Entry 9C6R (electron microscopy, 3.20 A resolution); this record covers chains F and G of the 16 polymer chains in the assembly.

== Chain F ==
Protein: Detyrosinated tubulin alpha-1A chain
Organism: Gallus gallus
UniProtKB: P02552 (TBA1A_CHICK); numbering as in UniProt (aligned over 1-451)
Sequence (451 residues; row label = number of the first residue in the row):
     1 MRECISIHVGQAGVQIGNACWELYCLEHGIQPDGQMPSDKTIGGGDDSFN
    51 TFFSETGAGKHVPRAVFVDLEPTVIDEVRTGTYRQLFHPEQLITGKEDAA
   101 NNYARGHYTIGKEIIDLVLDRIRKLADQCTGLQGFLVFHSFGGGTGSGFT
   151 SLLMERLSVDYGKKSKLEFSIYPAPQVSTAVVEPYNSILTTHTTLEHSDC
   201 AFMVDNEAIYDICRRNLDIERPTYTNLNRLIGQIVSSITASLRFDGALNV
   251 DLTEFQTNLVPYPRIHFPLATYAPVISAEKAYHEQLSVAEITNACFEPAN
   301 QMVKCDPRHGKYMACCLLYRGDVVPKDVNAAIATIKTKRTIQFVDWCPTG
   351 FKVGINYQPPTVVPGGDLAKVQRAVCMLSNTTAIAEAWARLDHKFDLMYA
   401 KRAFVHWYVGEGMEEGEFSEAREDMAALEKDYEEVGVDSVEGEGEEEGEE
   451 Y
Unresolved in the structure: 439-451
Small-molecule neighbours:
  - GTP (guanosine-5'-triphosphate): Gly10, Gln11, Ala12, Gln15, Ile16, Asp69, Asp98, Ala99, Ala100, Asn101, Ser140, Gly142, Gly143, Gly144, Thr145, Gly146, Ile171, Val177, Ser178, Thr179, Glu183, Asn206, Tyr224, Leu227, Asn228, Ile231
  - Cryptophycin 52 (YGY): Thr253, Glu254, Thr257, Asn258, Leu259, Val260, Pro261, Met313, Ala314, Val344, Trp346, Cys347, Pro348, Thr349, Lys352
Swiss-Prot annotation at these positions:
  - motif: Met1 to Cys4 (MREC motif)
  - active site: Glu254
  - binding site (GTP): Gln11, Glu71, Ser140, Gly144, Thr145, Thr179, Asn206, Asn228
  - binding site (Mg(2+)): Glu71
  - site: Tyr451 (Involved in polymerization)
  - modified residue: Glu445 (5-glutamyl polyglutamate)
From the paper describing this entry:
  - binding site for Cryptophycin 52: Pro261

== Chain G ==
Protein: Tubulin beta-6 chain
Organism: Gallus gallus
UniProtKB: P09207 (TBB6_CHICK); residues 1-446 here = UniProt positions 1-446
Sequence (446 residues; row label = number of the first residue in the row):
     1 MREIVHLQIGQCGNQIGAKFWEVISDEHGIDIAGNYCGNASLQLERINVY
    51 FNEAYSHKYVPRSILVDLEPGTMDSVRSSKIGPLFRPDNFIHGNSGAGNN
   101 WAKGHYTEGAELIENVMDVVRNECESCDCLQGFQLIHSLGGGTGSGMGTL
   151 LINKIREEYPDRIMNTFSVVPSPKVSDTVVEPYNAILSIHQLIENTDETF
   201 CIDNEALYDICFRTLKLTNPTYGDLNHLVSLTMSGVTTSLRFPGQLNADL
   251 RKLAVNMVPFPRLHFFMPGFAPLTARGSQQYRALSVPELTQQMFDARNMM
   301 AACDPRRGRYLTVACIFRGRMSTREVDEQLLSVQTKNSSYFVEWIPNNVK
   351 VAVCDIPPRGLKMAATFIGNNTAIQELFIRVSEQFSAMFRRKAFLHWYTG
   401 EGMDEMEFSEAEGNTNDLVSEYQQYQDATADVEEYEEAEASPEKET
Unresolved in the structure: 431-446
Small-molecule neighbours:
  - GDP (guanosine-5'-diphosphate): Gly10, Gln11, Cys12, Gln15, Ile16, Glu69, Ala97, Gly98, Asn99, Ser138, Gly140, Gly141, Gly142, Thr143, Gly144, Val169, Pro171, Val175, Ser176, Glu181, Asn204, Leu207, Tyr222, Leu225, Asn226
  - Cryptophycin 52 (YGY): Ala97, Gly98, Asn99, Asn100, Lys103, Asp177, Thr178, Val179, Val180, Phe394, Trp397, Tyr398
Swiss-Prot annotation at these positions:
  - motif: Met1 to Ile4 (MREI motif)
  - binding site (GTP): Gln11, Glu69, Ser138, Gly142, Thr143, Gly144, Asn204, Asn226
  - binding site (Mg(2+)): Glu69

== Interface between chain F and chain G ==
Pairs across the interface (17; chain F residue first):
  Thr253(F) - Trp397(G)
  Gln256(F) - Trp397(G)
  Thr257(F) - Phe394(G)
  Thr257(F) - Trp397(G)
  Val260(F) - Phe394(G)
  Pro261(F) - Phe394(G)  hydrogen bond (backbone-backbone)
  Pro261(F) - His396(G)
  Tyr262(F) - Arg391(G)  hydrogen bond (side chain-backbone)
  Pro263(F) - His396(G)
  Asp345(F) - Arg391(G)  salt bridge
  Trp346(F) - Ala387(G)
  Trp346(F) - Met388(G)  hydrophobic
  Trp346(F) - Arg391(G)
  Trp346(F) - Ala393(G)  hydrophobic
  Cys347(F) - Val179(G)
  Thr349(F) - Asp177(G)  hydrogen bond (side chain-backbone)
  Asp438(F) - Arg391(G)  salt bridge

== Overview ==
The interface between chain F and chain G involves 12 residues on one side and 9 on the other, with 3 hydrogen
bonds and 2 salt bridges. Polar contacts include Asp345(F)-Arg391(G), Asp438(F)-Arg391(G) and
Tyr262(F)-Arg391(G). Cryptophycin 52 is bound between chain F and chain G. The paper reports a binding site
for Cryptophycin 52 at Pro261(F).
Here chain F is Detyrosinated tubulin alpha-1A chain and chain G is Tubulin beta-6 chain, both from Gallus
gallus. Entry 9C6R (Blood cell-specific tubulin in complex with Cryptophycin-52) was determined by electron
microscopy (same publication as 9C6S).
